3R9I - chains A and B of the 4 polymer chains in the assembly; structure by X-ray diffraction, 2.60 A resolution.

# Chain A (and B)
Name: Septum site-determining protein minD
Source organism: Escherichia coli
Notes: chain B of this document is another copy of the same molecule, construct and numbering; everything in this record applies to it too
UniProtKB: P0AEZ3 (MIND_ECOLI); numbering as in UniProt (aligned over 1-260)
Amino-acid sequence (260 residues; row label = number of the first residue in the row):
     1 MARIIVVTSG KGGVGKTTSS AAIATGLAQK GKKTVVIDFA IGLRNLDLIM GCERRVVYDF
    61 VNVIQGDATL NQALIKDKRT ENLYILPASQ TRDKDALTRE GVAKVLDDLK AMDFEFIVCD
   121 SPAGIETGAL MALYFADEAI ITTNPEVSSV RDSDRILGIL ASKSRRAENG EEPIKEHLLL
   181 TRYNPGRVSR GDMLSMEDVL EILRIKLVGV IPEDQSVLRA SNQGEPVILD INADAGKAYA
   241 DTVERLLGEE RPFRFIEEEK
Unresolved in the structure: 1, 259-260 (chain B: 1, 93-95, 259-260)
Construct notes: engineered mutation A40 (Asp in P0AEZ3)
Small-molecule neighbours:
  - ADP (adenosine-5'-diphosphate), molecule 1: K11, G12, E146
  - ADP, molecule 2: G12, G13, V14, G15, K16, T17, T18, T181, R182, I211, P212, E213, D214, V217, A235

# How chain A and chain B interact
Pairs across the interface (62):
  G10(A) - L43(B)
  K11(A) - N45(B)
  G12(A) - G12(B)
  G12(A) - G13(B)  hydrogen bond (backbone-backbone)
  G13(A) - G12(B)  hydrogen bond (backbone-backbone)
  G13(A) - G13(B)
  I41(A) - I125(B)
  I41(A) - E126(B)
  G42(A) - I125(B)
  G42(A) - R155(B)  hydrogen bond (backbone-side chain)
  L43(A) - G10(B)
  L43(A) - G124(B)
  L43(A) - D152(B)
  R44(A) - R151(B)  hydrogen bond (backbone-side chain)
  N45(A) - K11(B)
  N45(A) - S148(B)
  N45(A) - D152(B)  hydrogen bond
  D47(A) - R151(B)  salt bridge
  L48(A) - V147(B)  hydrophobic
  L48(A) - R151(B)
  I49(A) - S148(B)
  Q90(A) - R155(B)  hydrogen bond (backbone-side chain)
  R92(A) - I125(B)
  R92(A) - R155(B)
  R92(A) - I159(B)
  R92(A) - K163(B)
  I125(A) - I41(B)
  I125(A) - G42(B)
  T127(A) - E126(B)
  P145(A) - L218(B)
  E146(A) - L218(B)
  E146(A) - S221(B)
  V147(A) - L48(B)  hydrophobic
  S148(A) - N45(B)
  S148(A) - L48(B)
  S148(A) - I49(B)
  R151(A) - R44(B)  hydrogen bond (side chain-backbone)
  R151(A) - D47(B)  salt bridge
  R151(A) - L48(B)
  D152(A) - L43(B)
  D152(A) - N45(B)  hydrogen bond
  R155(A) - G42(B)  hydrogen bond (side chain-backbone)
  R155(A) - L43(B)
  R155(A) - Q90(B)  hydrogen bond (side chain-backbone)
  R182(A) - R182(B)
  R187(A) - Q215(B)  hydrogen bond (side chain-backbone)
  R187(A) - L218(B)
  R190(A) - Q215(B)
  D192(A) - L218(B)
  D192(A) - R219(B)  salt bridge
  D192(A) - N222(B)  hydrogen bond (backbone-side chain)
  M193(A) - L218(B)  hydrophobic
  Q215(A) - R187(B)  hydrogen bond (backbone-side chain)
  Q215(A) - R190(B)
  L218(A) - P145(B)
  L218(A) - E146(B)
  L218(A) - R187(B)
  L218(A) - D192(B)
  L218(A) - M193(B)  hydrophobic
  R219(A) - D192(B)  salt bridge
  S221(A) - E146(B)
  N222(A) - D192(B)  hydrogen bond (side chain-backbone)
Also at the interface, not in a pair above, chain A (37 interface residues in all): E53, T91, G124, G128
Also at the interface, not in a pair above, chain B (39 interface residues in all): E53, T91, R92, L130

# Summary
The interface between chain A and chain B involves 37 residues on one side and 39 on the other; the contacts
include 14 hydrogen bonds and 4 salt bridges. Among the polar pairs are D47(A)-R151(B), D192(A)-R219(B) and
G42(A)-R155(B). Chain A binds ADP.
Chain A and chain B are both Septum site-determining protein minD (Escherichia coli); the structure, 2.6A
resolution structure of MinD complexed with MinE (12-31) peptide, was determined by X-ray diffraction,
deposited together with 3R9J.
